8EKI - chains B and D of the 5 polymer chains in the assembly; structure by electron microscopy, 4.50 A resolution (low resolution: residue-level contacts below are approximate; hydrogen-bond / salt-bridge calls are withheld).

Chain B:
Molecule: Protein transport protein USE1
Source organism: Saccharomyces cerevisiae S288C
UniProt: P53146 (USE1_YEAST); residues 1-212 here = UniProt positions 1-212
Chain sequence (212 residues; row label = number of the first residue in the row):
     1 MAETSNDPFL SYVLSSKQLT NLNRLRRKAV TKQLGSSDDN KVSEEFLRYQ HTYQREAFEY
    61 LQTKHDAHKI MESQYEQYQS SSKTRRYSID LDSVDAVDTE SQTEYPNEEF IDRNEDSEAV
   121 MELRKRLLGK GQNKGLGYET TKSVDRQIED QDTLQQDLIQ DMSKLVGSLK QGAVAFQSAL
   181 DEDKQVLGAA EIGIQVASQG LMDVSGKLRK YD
Not modelled in the structure: 1, 87-212
UniProt features mapped onto this chain:
  - mutagenesis: Asp183 (D183G: In USE1-0; slows down protein transport from the endoplasmic reticulum to the Golgi at 37 degrees Celsius)
What the authors report for this chain:
  - mutagenesis - L34A/F46A/F58A: abolished binding to Protein transport protein SEC20
  - mutagenesis - F9A/V13A, L34A/F46A/F58A: unchanged growth
  - mutagenesis - F9A/V13A: abolished binding to Protein transport protein SEC39 (chain D)
  - mutagenesis - L34A/F46A/F58A: unchanged binding to Protein transport protein SEC39 (chain D)

Chain D:
Molecule: Protein transport protein SEC39
Source organism: Saccharomyces cerevisiae S288C
UniProt: Q12745 (SEC39_YEAST); residue numbers follow UniProt; this construct covers 1-709
Chain sequence (709 residues; numbered 1 to 709; the number before each row is that of its first residue):
     1 MLEEQLYLLA CIFASRADTR NIKKLSTRLG SQSKYLEILC VLWPELDDPK NLLFLRELEE
    61 EVQSPEGEET TDEDVIVELL ESDSSLIPLI ESDTTTRSNR YHELQEFISK KLNNKTLENF
   121 EEWLRERILI CNEMIPETPL LYSVLWETAK SKVLSTKFIG WVEGVLKPLD HLNKRLHLIF
   181 KINEWEKMPD SELFKIIFDG VEDMQGYIGI ADVIEDELAP TLSYGKKWET FITEFFNKQQ
   241 FSLKSDTNYQ LFIKLYYSLE KGVKDNSEAS RKLQSNVVDI LFHNSENLFN LSSLTHKLDE
   301 LWSILSGFPD EITIEEQKTI TALEMKQFME FFIKCSTKFS FKEIFAITQE EESAQLAHFS
   361 SLCHEEFNKA NEISSFLQAM YETVLDISKD DKIFTRISMD EKLYSILEIL LQMNEFAYIE
   421 AIIERFDYSN NTQIYELLVK FFWHFFNNAS NGLRKEPEMK KASQTLQIIQ KHMSQRAGTN
   481 LTKLEVLLEI SDKLSHYSIN LNKSHNGARD TAFKPSNILE YRDCPLDIIS NLLELNPRLY
   541 KDLPTTKSLL FGIYDSLSIN REGQTGKVEV DLMVLHIDYA LVNLDFGTAY ELGKQVFEIC
   601 QEAGQHMMKA LGDEHWLTFY QMGKFVDPNW VDNEIPTEII VLQMSILGRL LEVCPLEEVE
   661 IVTSQWSTLE LELSARDLVK DKYALDGQND NKSKVGGIAR EIFHNVTNF
Not modelled in the structure: 685-709

How chain B and chain D interact:
Pairs across the interface (37; chain B residue first):
  Asp7(B) - Arg100(D)
  Asp7(B) - Glu103(D)
  Pro8(B) - Arg100(D)
  Phe9(B) - Leu8(D)
  Phe9(B) - Cys11(D)
  Phe9(B) - Leu89(D)
  Phe9(B) - Leu104(D)
  Leu10(B) - Glu103(D)
  Leu10(B) - Leu104(D)
  Tyr12(B) - Ile12(D)
  Tyr12(B) - Arg16(D)
  Val13(B) - Leu42(D)
  Ser16(B) - Ser15(D)
  Lys17(B) - Val41(D)
  Lys17(B) - Leu42(D)
  Lys17(B) - Trp43(D)
  Lys17(B) - Pro44(D)
  Lys17(B) - Glu45(D)
  Thr20(B) - Ser15(D)
  Thr20(B) - Pro44(D)
  Asn21(B) - Glu45(D)
  Asn21(B) - Leu46(D)
  Arg24(B) - Leu46(D)
  Arg24(B) - Asp47(D)
  Arg24(B) - Asp48(D)
  Arg24(B) - Pro49(D)
  His68(B) - Ser85(D)
  Met71(B) - Pro88(D)
  Met71(B) - Leu89(D)
  Met71(B) - Arg100(D)
  Gln74(B) - Arg100(D)
  Tyr75(B) - Ile87(D)
  Tyr75(B) - Pro88(D)
  Tyr75(B) - Glu91(D)
  Tyr78(B) - Glu91(D)
  Tyr78(B) - Ser92(D)
  Tyr78(B) - Asp93(D)
Other interface residues (no listed pair), chain B (20 interface residues in all): Leu14, Gln18, Glu72, Gln79
Other interface residues (no listed pair), chain D (25 interface residues in all): Phe107
From the paper, about this interface:
  - interface residues, chain B: Phe9(B), Val13(B)

In short:
20 residues of chain B and 25 residues of chain D are in contact. From UniProt: one mutagenesis site on chain
B. The paper reports that L34A/F46A/F58A of chain B abolish binding to Protein transport protein SEC20;
interface residues Phe9(B) and Val13(B).
Here chain B is Protein transport protein USE1 and chain D is Protein transport protein SEC39, both from
Saccharomyces cerevisiae S288C. Entry 8EKI (CryoEM structure of the Dsl1 complex bound to SNAREs Sec20 and
Use1) was determined by electron microscopy together with 8FTU from the same study.
